PDB entry 3EKL | X-ray diffraction, 1.51 A resolution | chain A

Chain A:
Name: Fructose-bisphosphate aldolase
Organism: Mycobacterium tuberculosis
Notes: EC 4.1.2.13
Reference sequence: P67475 (ALF_MYCTU); numbering as in UniProt (aligned over 1-344)
Amino-acid sequence (349 residues; each row starts with the number of its first residue):
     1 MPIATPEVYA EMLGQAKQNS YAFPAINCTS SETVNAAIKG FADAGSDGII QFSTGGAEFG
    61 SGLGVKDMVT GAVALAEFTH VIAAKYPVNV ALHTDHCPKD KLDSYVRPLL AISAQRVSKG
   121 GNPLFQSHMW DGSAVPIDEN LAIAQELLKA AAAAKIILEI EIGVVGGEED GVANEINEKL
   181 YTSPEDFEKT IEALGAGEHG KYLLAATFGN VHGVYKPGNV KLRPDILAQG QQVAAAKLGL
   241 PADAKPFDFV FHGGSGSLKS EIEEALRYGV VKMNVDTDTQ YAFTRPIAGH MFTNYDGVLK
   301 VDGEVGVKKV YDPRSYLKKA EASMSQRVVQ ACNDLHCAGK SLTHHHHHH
Disordered / not traced: 1, 168-179, 347-349
Differences from the reference sequence: expression tag (345-349)
Bound ions: Zn2+ site 1: H96, H212, H252 (together with 1,3-dihydroxyacetonephosphate); Na+: V211, G213, G253, S255 (together with 1,3-dihydroxyacetonephosphate); Zn2+ site 2: H344, H346
Ligand contacts:
  - 1,3-dihydroxyacetonephosphate (13P), molecule 1: N27, Q51, D95, V211, H212, G213, H252, G253, G254, S255, N274, V275, D276, T277, K308
  - 1,3-dihydroxyacetonephosphate (13P), molecule 2: N27, Q51, D95, H96, V211, H212, G213, H252, G253, G254, S255, N274, V275, D276, T277, K308
  - 1,3-dihydroxyacetonephosphate (13P), molecule 3: N27, Q51, D95, H96, V211, H212, G213, H252, G253, G254, S255, N274, V275, D276, T277, K308
What the authors report for this chain:
  - Zn2+ coordination: H96, E198, H199, H212, H344, H346
  - self-association interface (contacts with another copy of this molecule); pairs are residue here / residue on that copy: R285-D302 (hydrogen bond), Y295-R285 (hydrogen bond), K300-D302 (backbone contact), Y281, F292, N294, Y295
  - contacts within the chain: L299-V301 (hydrophobic contact)
  - binding site for 1,3-dihydroxyacetonephosphate: D95, G253, S255, D276, T277, K308
  - catalytic residues: E169 (citing earlier work)
  - conformationally variable residues (order/disorder transition): E168 to L180
  - catalytic residues: D95, D276 (proposed by the authors, not directly observed)

In short:
Bound to chain A: 3 copies of 1,3-dihydroxyacetonephosphate. H96, H212 and H252 form the Zn2+ site 1. V211,
G213, G253 and S255 form the Na+ site. From the paper: catalytic residues E169, D95 and D276; a binding site
for 1,3-dihydroxyacetonephosphate at D95, G253 and S255 among others.
Chain A is Fructose-bisphosphate aldolase (Mycobacterium tuberculosis); the structure, Structural
Characterization of tetrameric Mycobacterium tuberculosis fructose 1,6-bisphosphate aldolase - substrate
binding and catalysis mechanism of ..., was determined by X-ray diffraction, deposited together with 3EKZ and
3ELF.
